PDB entry 1T4L | solution NMR | chains A and B

[Chain A]
Molecule: 5' terminal hairpin of snR47 precursor
Notes: fragment: AGAA tetraloop RNA hairpin
Sequence (32 nucleotides; each row starts with the number of its first residue):
     1 GGGAUACCAUGUUCAGAAGAACGUGGUAUCUC
Reported in the primary citation:
  - contacts within the chain: A15-A18

[Chain B]
Molecule: Ribonuclease III
Source organism: Saccharomyces cerevisiae
Notes: fragment: double-stranded RNA binding domain
UniProt: Q02555 (RNT1_YEAST); residues 366-453 here = UniProt positions 366-453
Sequence (90 residues; numbered 364 to 453; the number before each row is that of its first residue):
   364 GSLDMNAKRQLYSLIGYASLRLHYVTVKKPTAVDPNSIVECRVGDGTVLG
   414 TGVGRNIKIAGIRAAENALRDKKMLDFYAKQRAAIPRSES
Differences from the reference sequence: cloning artifact (364-365)
Reported in the primary citation:
  - binding site for 5' terminal hairpin of snR47 precursor (chain A): Asp367, Met368, Lys371, Arg372, Tyr375, Ser376, Pro393, Ala395, Val396, Pro398, Asn419, Lys421
  - mutagenesis - K371A, R372A, S376E: decreased catalytic activity on snR36
  - mutagenesis - R372P: decreased catalytic activity
  - mutagenesis - R372T, S376A: unchanged catalytic activity
  - specificity-determining residues: Arg372, Ser376 (by similarity / conservation)

[Interface between chain A and chain B]
Residue-residue contacts (26):
  A4(A) with Pro398(B), sugar contact; Arg418(B), sugar contact; Asn419(B), phosphate contact
  U5(A) with Pro393(B), sugar contact; Pro398(B), sugar contact; Asn419(B), phosphate contact; Ile420(B), phosphate contact
  A6(A) with Pro393(B), phosphate contact
  C14(A) with Asp367(B), sugar contact
  A15(A) with Met368(B), sugar contact
  G16(A) with Met368(B), phosphate contact
  A18(A) with Met368(B), base contact; Arg372(B), base contact; Tyr375(B), sugar contact; Ser376(B), sugar contact
  G19(A) with Arg372(B), base contact; Tyr375(B), sugar contact
  A20(A) with Lys371(B), base contact; Arg372(B), sugar contact; Tyr375(B), phosphate contact
  A21(A) with Lys371(B), sugar contact
  C22(A) with Lys421(B), phosphate contact
  G23(A) with Lys421(B), phosphate contact
  U29(A) with Ala395(B), base contact
  C30(A) with Ala395(B), sugar contact; Val396(B), sugar contact
Also at the interface, not in a pair above, chain A (17 interface residues in all): G3, A17, U31
Also at the interface, not in a pair above, chain B (15 interface residues in all): Asn369
The authors on this interface:
  - specific contacts: U5(A)-Asn419(B) (hydrogen bond), A18(A)-Ser376(B), A20(A)-Lys371(B) (hydrogen bond), G23(A)-Lys421(B) (hydrogen bond)

[In short]
Chain A and chain B form an interface of 17 and 15 residues respectively. The authors report hydrogen bonds
between U5(A) and Asn419(B), A20(A) and Lys371(B) and G23(A) and Lys421(B); a contact between A18(A) and
Ser376(B). From the paper: a binding site for 5' terminal hairpin of snR47 precursor (chain A) at Asp367(B),
Met368(B) and Lys371(B) among others; K371A, R372A and S376E of chain B reduce catalytic activity on snR36; 6
substitutions were tested in all.
Here chain A is 5' terminal hairpin of snR47 precursor and chain B is Ribonuclease III (Saccharomyces
cerevisiae). Entry 1T4L (Solution structure of double-stranded RNA binding domain of S. cerevisiae RNase III
(Rnt1p) in complex with ...) was determined by solution NMR.
